6TBA - chains 1K and 1J of the 288 polymer chains in the assembly; structure by electron microscopy, 4.54 A resolution (low resolution: residue-level contacts below are approximate; hydrogen-bond / salt-bridge calls are withheld).

Chain 1K (and 1J):
Name: Portal protein Rcc01684
Organism: Rhodobacter capsulatus SB 1003
Notes: chain 1J of this document is another copy of the same molecule, construct and numbering; everything in this record applies to it too
UniProtKB: D5ATZ0 (D5ATZ0_RHOCB); numbering as in UniProt (aligned over 1-396)
Sequence (396 residues; row label = number of the first residue in the row):
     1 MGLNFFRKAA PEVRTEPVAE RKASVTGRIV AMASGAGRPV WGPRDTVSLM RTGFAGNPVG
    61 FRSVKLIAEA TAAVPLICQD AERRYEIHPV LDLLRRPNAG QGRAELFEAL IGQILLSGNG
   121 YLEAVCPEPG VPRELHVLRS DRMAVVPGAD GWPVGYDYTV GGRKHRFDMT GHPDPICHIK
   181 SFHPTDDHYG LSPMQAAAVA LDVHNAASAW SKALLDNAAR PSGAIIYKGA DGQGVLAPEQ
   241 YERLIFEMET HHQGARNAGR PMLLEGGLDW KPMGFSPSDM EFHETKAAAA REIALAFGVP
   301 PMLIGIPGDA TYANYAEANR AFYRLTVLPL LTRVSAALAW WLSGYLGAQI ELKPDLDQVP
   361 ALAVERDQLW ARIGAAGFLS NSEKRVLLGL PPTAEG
Disordered / not traced: 1-23, 79-88, 394-396

Chain 1K / chain 1J interface:
Residue-residue contacts - 158 pairs, chain 1K then chain 1J:
  Ser24(1K) - Val125(1J)
  Ser24(1K) - His136(1J)
  Val25(1K) - Glu123(1J)
  Val25(1K) - His165(1J)
  Thr26(1K) - Glu123(1J)
  Thr26(1K) - Leu138(1J)
  Thr26(1K) - Tyr158(1J)
  Thr26(1K) - Phe167(1J)
  Arg28(1K) - His165(1J)
  Ile29(1K) - Val160(1J)
  Ile29(1K) - Arg163(1J)
  Val30(1K) - Arg142(1J)
  Val30(1K) - Tyr158(1J)
  Val30(1K) - Val160(1J)
  Met32(1K) - Arg163(1J)
  Ala33(1K) - Val160(1J)
  Ala33(1K) - Arg163(1J)
  Phe182(1K) - Phe54(1J)
  Phe182(1K) - Glu108(1J)
  Phe182(1K) - Ala109(1J)
  Phe182(1K) - Gly112(1J)
  Phe182(1K) - Gln113(1J)
  Pro184(1K) - Phe54(1J)
  Pro184(1K) - Gln113(1J)
  Pro184(1K) - Arg139(1J)
  Thr185(1K) - Met50(1J)
  Thr185(1K) - Arg139(1J)
  Asp187(1K) - Arg139(1J)
  Asp187(1K) - Arg142(1J)
  Leu191(1K) - Phe54(1J)
  Leu191(1K) - Ala55(1J)
  Leu191(1K) - Phe61(1J)
  Pro193(1K) - Phe61(1J)
  Pro193(1K) - Lys65(1J)
  Gln195(1K) - Ala55(1J)
  Ala196(1K) - Ala55(1J)
  Ala196(1K) - Gly56(1J)
  Ala196(1K) - Asn57(1J)
  Ala196(1K) - Pro58(1J)
  Ala196(1K) - Phe61(1J)
  Val199(1K) - Ser208(1J)
  Asp202(1K) - Lys212(1J)
  Val203(1K) - Ser208(1J)
  Val203(1K) - Lys212(1J)
  Val203(1K) - Leu215(1J)
  Ala206(1K) - Leu215(1J)
  Ala207(1K) - Leu215(1J)
  Trp210(1K) - Leu215(1J)
  Trp210(1K) - Arg220(1J)
  Leu214(1K) - Arg220(1J)
  Leu215(1K) - Gly254(1J)
  Leu215(1K) - Ala255(1J)
  Asp216(1K) - Gly254(1J)
  Ala218(1K) - Ser222(1J)
  Ala218(1K) - His252(1J)
  Ala218(1K) - Gln253(1J)
  Ala218(1K) - Gly254(1J)
  Ala219(1K) - Ser222(1J)
  Ala219(1K) - His252(1J)
  Ala219(1K) - Trp270(1J)
  Arg220(1K) - Ala258(1J)
  Arg220(1K) - Gly259(1J)
  Arg220(1K) - Arg260(1J)
  Pro221(1K) - Gly259(1J)
  Pro221(1K) - Arg260(1J)
  Pro221(1K) - Met262(1J)
  Pro221(1K) - Trp270(1J)
  Ser222(1K) - Gly259(1J)
  Ser222(1K) - Arg260(1J)
  Gly223(1K) - Pro261(1J)
  Gly223(1K) - Met262(1J)
  Ala224(1K) - Pro261(1J)
  Ala224(1K) - Met262(1J)
  Ala224(1K) - Leu264(1J)
  Ile225(1K) - Pro261(1J)
  Ile225(1K) - Met262(1J)
  Ile225(1K) - Leu263(1J)
  Ile225(1K) - Leu264(1J)
  Ile226(1K) - Leu264(1J)
  Tyr227(1K) - Leu264(1J)
  Tyr227(1K) - Glu265(1J)
  Tyr227(1K) - Gly266(1J)
  Lys228(1K) - Gly267(1J)
  Gln233(1K) - Ala230(1J)
  Gln233(1K) - Gly266(1J)
  Gly234(1K) - Gly266(1J)
  Val235(1K) - Glu265(1J)
  Leu236(1K) - Leu263(1J)
  Leu236(1K) - Glu265(1J)
  Leu244(1K) - Leu263(1J)
  Gln253(1K) - Pro261(1J)
  Trp270(1K) - Pro261(1J)
  Lys271(1K) - Asp269(1J)
  Lys271(1K) - Trp270(1J)
  Met273(1K) - Trp270(1J)
  Pro277(1K) - Arg220(1J)
  Met280(1K) - Ser278(1J)
  Met280(1K) - Asp279(1J)
  Glu281(1K) - Ser278(1J)
  Glu281(1K) - Asp279(1J)
  Phe282(1K) - Leu214(1J)
  Phe282(1K) - Leu215(1J)
  Phe282(1K) - Phe275(1J)
  Phe282(1K) - Ser278(1J)
  Phe282(1K) - Asp279(1J)
  His283(1K) - Asp279(1J)
  Glu284(1K) - Asp279(1J)
  Glu284(1K) - Met280(1J)
  Glu284(1K) - His283(1J)
  Thr285(1K) - Met280(1J)
  Thr285(1K) - Glu281(1J)
  Ala288(1K) - His283(1J)
  Arg291(1K) - Gly305(1J)
  Arg291(1K) - Pro307(1J)
  Glu292(1K) - Pro58(1J)
  Glu292(1K) - His204(1J)
  Glu292(1K) - Lys286(1J)
  Leu295(1K) - Pro58(1J)
  Leu295(1K) - Arg62(1J)
  Leu295(1K) - Ile304(1J)
  Leu295(1K) - Ile306(1J)
  Ala296(1K) - Pro58(1J)
  Ala296(1K) - Phe61(1J)
  Ala296(1K) - Arg62(1J)
  Gly298(1K) - Arg62(1J)
  Asp309(1K) - Pro307(1J)
  Asp309(1K) - Gly308(1J)
  Thr311(1K) - Met302(1J)
  Tyr312(1K) - Met302(1J)
  Tyr312(1K) - Tyr315(1J)
  Glu317(1K) - Asn314(1J)
  Glu317(1K) - Tyr315(1J)
  Arg320(1K) - Tyr315(1J)
  Ala321(1K) - Tyr315(1J)
  Arg324(1K) - Pro360(1J)
  Leu325(1K) - Arg62(1J)
  Leu325(1K) - Leu66(1J)
  Leu325(1K) - Glu69(1J)
  Leu325(1K) - Leu303(1J)
  Leu325(1K) - Tyr315(1J)
  Thr326(1K) - Arg62(1J)
  Pro329(1K) - Glu69(1J)
  Arg333(1K) - Glu105(1J)
  Arg333(1K) - Glu108(1J)
  Trp340(1K) - Arg96(1J)
  Glu351(1K) - Arg95(1J)
  Glu365(1K) - Pro360(1J)
  Gln368(1K) - Val364(1J)
  Gln368(1K) - Asp367(1J)
  Arg372(1K) - Arg366(1J)
  Arg372(1K) - Asp367(1J)
  Arg372(1K) - Trp370(1J)
  Phe378(1K) - Asn381(1J)
  Phe378(1K) - Lys384(1J)
  Phe378(1K) - Leu388(1J)
  Leu379(1K) - Arg385(1J)
  Glu383(1K) - Arg385(1J)
  Glu383(1K) - Thr393(1J)
Also at the interface, not in a pair above, chain 1K (88 interface residues in all): Asp186, Ala200, Asn217, Gly232, Tyr241, Met248, Phe297, Pro301, Ala337, Ala376, Leu387
Also at the interface, not in a pair above, chain 1J (94 interface residues in all): Val47, Val59, Gly100, Leu116, Ala209, Ser211, Ala218, Met248, Asn257, Leu268, Pro272, Gly274, Ala313, Ala363, Gly374

In short:
The interface between chain 1K and chain 1J involves 88 residues on one side and 94 on the other.
Both chains are Portal protein Rcc01684 (Rhodobacter capsulatus SB 1003). Entry 6TBA (Virion of native gene
transfer agent (GTA) particle) was determined by electron microscopy, deposited together with 6TB9, 6TE8,
6TE9, 6TEB, 6TEH, 6TO8 and 3 further entries.
